7V2L - chains A and K of the 22 polymer chains in the assembly; structure by electron microscopy, 3.30 A resolution.

Chain A:
Molecule: 16s ribosomal RNA
From: Thermus thermophilus HB8
Sequence (1522 nucleotides; row label = number of the first residue in the row):
     1 UUUGUUGGAGAGUUUGAUCCUGGCUCAGGGUGAACGCUGGCGGCGUGCCU
    51 AAGACAUGCAAGUCGUGCGGGCCGCGGGGUUUUACUCCGUGGUCAGCGGC
   101 GGACGGGUGAGUAACGCGUGGGUGACCUACCCGGAAGAGGGGGACAACCC
   151 GGGGAAACUCGGGCUAAUCCCCCAUGUGGACCCGCCCCUUGGGGUGUGUC
   201 CAAAGGGCUUUGCCCGCUUCCGGAUGGGCCCGCGUCCCAUCAGCUAGUUG
   251 GUGGGGUAAUGGCCCACCAAGGCGACGACGGGUAGCCGGUCUGAGAGGAU
   301 GGCCGGCCACAGGGGCACUGAGACACGGGCCCCACUCCUACGGGAGGCAG
   351 CAGUUAGGAAUCUUCCGCAAUGGGCGCAAGCCUGACGGAGCGACGCCGCU
   401 UGGAGGAAGAAGCCCUUCGGGGUGUAAACUCCUGAACCCGGGACGAAACC
   451 CCCGACGAGGGGACUGACGGUACCGGGGUAAUAGCGCCGGCCAACUCCGU
   501 GCCAGCAGCCGCGGUAAUACGGAGGGCGCGAGCGUUACCCGGAUUCACUG
   551 GGCGUAAAGGGCGUGUAGGCGGCCUGGGGCGUCCCAUGUGAAAGACCACG
   601 GCUCAACCGUGGGGGAGCGUGGGAUACGCUCAGGCUAGACGGUGGGAGAG
   651 GGUGGUGGAAUUCCCGGAGUAGCGGUGAAAUGCGCAGAUACCGGGAGGAA
   701 CGCCGAUGGCGAAGGCAGCCACCUGGUCCACCCGUGACGCUGAGGCGCGA
   751 AAGCGUGGGGAGCAAACCGGAUUAGAUACCCGGGUAGUCCACGCCCUAAA
   801 CGAUGCGCGCUAGGUCUCUGGGUCUCCUGGGGGCCGAAGCUAACGCGUUA
   851 AGCGCGCCGCCUGGGGAGUACGGCCGCAAGGCUGAAACUCAAAGGAAUUG
   901 ACGGGGGCCCGCACAAGCGGUGGAGCAUGUGGUUUAAUUCGAAGCAACGC
   951 GAAGAACCUUACCAGGCCUUGACAUGCUAGGGAACCCGGGUGAAAGCCUG
  1001 GGGUGCCCCGCGAGGGGAGCCCUAGCACAGGUGCUGCAUGGCCGUCGUCA
  1051 GCUCGUGCCGUGAGGUGUUGGGUUAAGUCCCGCAACGAGCGCAACCCCCG
  1101 CCGUUAGUUGCCAGCGGUUCGGCCGGGCACUCUAACGGGACUGCCCGCGA
  1151 AAGCGGGAGGAAGGAGGGGACGACGUCUGGUCAGCAUGGCCCUUACGGCC
  1201 UGGGCGACACACGUGCUACAAUGCCCACUACAAAGCGAUGCCACCCGGCA
  1251 ACGGGGAGCUAAUCGCAAAAAGGUGGGCCCAGUUCGGAUUGGGGUCUGCA
  1301 ACCCGACCCCAUGAAGCCGGAAUCGCUAGUAAUCGCGGAUCAGCCAUGCC
  1351 GCGGUGAAUACGUUCCCGGGCCUUGUACACACCGCCCGUCACGCCAUGGG
  1401 AGCGGGCUCUACCCGAAGUCGCCGGGAGCCUACGGGCAGGCGCCGAGGGU
  1451 AGGGCCCGUGACUGGGGCGAAGUCGUAACAAGGUAGCUGUACCGGAAGGU
  1501 GCGGCUGGAUCACCUCCUUUCU
Disordered / not traced: 1-4, 1512-1522
From the paper describing this entry:
  - mutagenesis - A901G: decreased catalytic activity

Chain K:
Name: 30S ribosomal protein S11
From: Thermus thermophilus HB8
Reference sequence: P80376 (RS11_THET8); numbering as in UniProt (aligned over 1-129)
Amino-acid sequence (129 residues; row label = number of the first residue in the row):
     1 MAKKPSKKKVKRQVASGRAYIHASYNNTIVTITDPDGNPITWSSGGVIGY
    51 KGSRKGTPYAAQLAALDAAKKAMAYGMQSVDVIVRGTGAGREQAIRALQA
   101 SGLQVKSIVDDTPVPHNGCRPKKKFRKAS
Disordered / not traced: 1-10

Chain A / chain K interface:
Pairs across the interface - 70 pairs, chain A then chain K:
  G658(A) - His116(K)  base contact
  A659(A) - Val114(K)  hydrogen bond to the sugar
  A659(A) - His116(K)  hydrogen bond to the base
  A660(A) - Pro115(K)  sugar contact
  A660(A) - Cys119(K)  base contact
  U661(A) - Cys119(K)  sugar contact
  G667(A) - Asn38(K)  base contact
  G667(A) - Pro39(K)  base contact
  A668(A) - Asn38(K)  hydrogen bond to the sugar
  A668(A) - Pro39(K)  hydrogen bond to the sugar
  G669(A) - Pro39(K)  sugar contact
  G669(A) - Trp42(K)  hydrogen bond to the sugar
  U670(A) - Trp42(K)  base contact
  U670(A) - Tyr75(K)  hydrogen bond to the phosphate
  A671(A) - Trp42(K)  phosphate contact
  A671(A) - Lys71(K)  salt bridge to the phosphate
  G672(A) - Ser44(K)  phosphate contact
  G672(A) - Gly46(K)  phosphate contact
  C673(A) - Asn27(K)  hydrogen bond to the phosphate
  C673(A) - Ser44(K)  hydrogen bond to the phosphate
  C673(A) - Gly45(K)  phosphate contact
  C673(A) - Gly46(K)  hydrogen bond to the phosphate
  C673(A) - Lys55(K)  salt bridge to the phosphate
  G674(A) - Asn27(K)  phosphate contact
  G674(A) - Lys55(K)  base contact
  G675(A) - Asn26(K)  hydrogen bond to the phosphate
  G675(A) - Gly52(K)  base contact
  G675(A) - Lys55(K)  base contact
  U676(A) - Asn26(K)  hydrogen bond to the phosphate
  U676(A) - Gly52(K)  base contact
  U676(A) - Ser53(K)  hydrogen bond to the base
  U676(A) - Lys124(K)  salt bridge to the phosphate
  G677(A) - Tyr25(K)  phosphate contact
  A678(A) - Ser53(K)  hydrogen bond to the phosphate
  A679(A) - Lys51(K)  phosphate contact
  A679(A) - Gly52(K)  phosphate contact
  A679(A) - Ser53(K)  hydrogen bond to the phosphate
  A688(A) - Trp42(K)  base contact
  U689(A) - Ile29(K)  sugar contact
  A690(A) - His22(K)  sugar contact
  A690(A) - Ile29(K)  sugar contact
  A690(A) - Thr31(K)  sugar contact
  A690(A) - Pro39(K)  base contact
  C691(A) - Tyr20(K)  phosphate contact
  C691(A) - Gly37(K)  hydrogen bond to the sugar
  C691(A) - Pro39(K)  base contact
  C691(A) - Arg85(K)  salt bridge to the phosphate
  C692(A) - Asp36(K)  sugar contact
  C692(A) - Gly37(K)  sugar contact
  C692(A) - Arg85(K)  salt bridge to the phosphate
  G698(A) - Cys119(K)  hydrogen bond to the base
  A699(A) - Gly118(K)  base contact
  A700(A) - Asn117(K)  hydrogen bond to the sugar
  A700(A) - Gly118(K)  sugar contact
  C701(A) - Asn117(K)  sugar contact
  G702(A) - His116(K)  stacking on the base
  G702(A) - Asn117(K)  phosphate contact
  G762(A) - Arg120(K)  hydrogen bond to the sugar
  C763(A) - Arg120(K)  sugar contact
  C763(A) - Pro121(K)  sugar contact
  C763(A) - Lys122(K)  phosphate contact
  A764(A) - Lys123(K)  phosphate contact
  C780(A) - Lys123(K)  salt bridge to the phosphate
  C781(A) - Lys124(K)  salt bridge to the phosphate
  G782(A) - Lys122(K)  salt bridge to the phosphate
  G1501(A) - Lys123(K)  salt bridge to the phosphate
  C1502(A) - Arg120(K)  salt bridge to the phosphate
  C1502(A) - Arg126(K)  salt bridge to the phosphate
  G1503(A) - Arg120(K)  salt bridge to the phosphate
  G1503(A) - Arg126(K)  salt bridge to the phosphate
Interface residues without a listed pair, chain A (37 interface residues in all): A761
Interface residues without a listed pair, chain K (37 interface residues in all): Ile40, Val47, Pro113

In short:
Chain A and chain K each contribute 37 residues to their interface; the contacts include 18 hydrogen bonds, 13
salt bridges and 1 aromatic stacking contact. Among the polar pairs are A659(A)-His116(K), U676(A)-Ser53(K)
and G698(A)-Cys119(K). The paper reports that A901G of chain A reduces catalytic activity.
Chain A is 16s ribosomal RNA and chain K is 30S ribosomal protein S11, both from Thermus thermophilus HB8; the
structure, T.thermophilus 30S ribosome with KsgA, class K1k2, was determined by electron microscopy (same
publication as 7V2M, 7V2N, 7V2O, 7V2P and 7V2Q).
